PDB entry 6REF | electron microscopy, 3.30 A resolution | chains 2 and 4 of the 31 polymer chains in the assembly

== Chain 2 ==
Protein: ASA-2: Polytomella F-ATP synthase associated subunit 2
Source organism: Polytomella sp. Pringsheim 198.80
Notes: engineered mutation(s): P165F, N167S
Amino-acid sequence (441 residues; numbered 5 to 445; the number before each row is that of its first residue):
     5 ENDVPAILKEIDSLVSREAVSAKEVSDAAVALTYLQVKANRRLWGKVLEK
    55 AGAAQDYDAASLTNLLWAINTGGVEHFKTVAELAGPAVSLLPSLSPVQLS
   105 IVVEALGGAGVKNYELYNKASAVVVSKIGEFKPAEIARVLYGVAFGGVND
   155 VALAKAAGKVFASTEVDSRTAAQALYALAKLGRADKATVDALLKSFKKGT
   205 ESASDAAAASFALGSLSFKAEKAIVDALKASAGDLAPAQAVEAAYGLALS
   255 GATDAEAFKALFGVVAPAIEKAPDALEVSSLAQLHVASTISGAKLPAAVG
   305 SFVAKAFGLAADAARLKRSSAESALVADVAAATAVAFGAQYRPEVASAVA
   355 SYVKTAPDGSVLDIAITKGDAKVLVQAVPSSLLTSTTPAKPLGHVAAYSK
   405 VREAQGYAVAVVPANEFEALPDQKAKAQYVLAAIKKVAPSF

== Chain 4 ==
Protein: Mitochondrial ATP synthase associated protein ASA4
Source organism: Polytomella sp. Pringsheim 198.80
Reference sequence: D7NIZ2 (D7NIZ2_9CHLO); residues 1-294 here = UniProt positions 1-294
Amino-acid sequence (294 residues; row label = number of the first residue in the row):
     1 ATEPAVSKKEVLYFLSSKDAESSTAVKSYLKSLYAGAQVEATETDASELI
    51 AQLEKKYLSAQVVEPGVHNIALPLGESGSAPVKRYAAELFNLGAQAGFEC
   101 PFIEVSKKFGQETATSETVKDVLNKTKSYVSADYNAALNEVLSSVEAEIN
   151 GPVLFDGKTEGFKKFAAKAKAVAVSRGLPADTILAYCAGSANEDAADKVS
   201 KEFFTWFESAYTADAAAEVKAIEAEAASILDRHLAKPVAQIRKEQASAYA
   251 SLLKRAETAKGAKWAEKYLEDVKAVQWFDASVAEAPASGPKVAA
Disordered / not traced: 1-4

== Interface between chain 2 and chain 4 ==
Pairs across the interface - 76 pairs, chain 2 then chain 4:
  F81(2) - A87(4)  hydrophobic
  F81(2) - E88(4)
  F81(2) - N91(4)
  K82(2) - A71(4)
  K82(2) - R84(4)
  A85(2) - R84(4)
  E86(2) - P81(4)
  E86(2) - R84(4)  salt bridge
  G89(2) - A80(4)
  K116(2) - A87(4)
  K116(2) - F90(4)
  K116(2) - Y211(4)
  N117(2) - K83(4)  hydrogen bond
  N117(2) - E208(4)
  Y118(2) - F204(4)  hydrophobic
  Y118(2) - E208(4)  hydrogen bond (backbone-side chain)
  Y118(2) - Y211(4)
  E119(2) - K83(4)  salt bridge
  E119(2) - E208(4)  hydrogen bond (backbone-side chain)
  N122(2) - K201(4)
  N122(2) - T205(4)
  S125(2) - K201(4)  hydrogen bond
  N153(2) - D197(4)
  D154(2) - D197(4)
  D154(2) - K201(4)  salt bridge
  V155(2) - E193(4)
  V155(2) - D194(4)
  V155(2) - D197(4)  hydrogen bond (backbone-side chain)
  A156(2) - D197(4)  hydrogen bond (backbone-side chain)
  K159(2) - E193(4)  salt bridge
  K159(2) - D194(4)  salt bridge
  R187(2) - E193(4)  salt bridge
  I273(2) - Y34(4)  hydrophobic
  E274(2) - Y34(4)
  P277(2) - L30(4)
  P277(2) - Y34(4)  hydrophobic
  D278(2) - K27(4)
  D278(2) - L30(4)
  D278(2) - K31(4)
  E281(2) - L15(4)
  E281(2) - K18(4)  salt bridge
  V282(2) - L15(4)  hydrophobic
  A302(2) - Y34(4)
  V303(2) - Y34(4)
  F306(2) - L30(4)
  F306(2) - Y34(4)  hydrophobic
  K309(2) - L33(4)  hydrogen bond (side chain-backbone)
  K309(2) - A37(4)  hydrogen bond (side chain-backbone)
  K309(2) - V39(4)
  L313(2) - K8(4)
  L313(2) - L12(4)
  L313(2) - L15(4)
  L313(2) - Y29(4)  hydrophobic
  L313(2) - V39(4)  hydrophobic
  D316(2) - K8(4)  salt bridge
  D316(2) - L12(4)
  D316(2) - T42(4)  hydrogen bond
  A317(2) - L12(4)
  A317(2) - L15(4)  hydrophobic
  L320(2) - K9(4)
  L320(2) - L12(4)  hydrophobic
  L320(2) - Y13(4)  hydrophobic
  K321(2) - Y13(4)  hydrogen bond (side chain-backbone)
  K321(2) - S16(4)
  K321(2) - Q95(4)  hydrogen bond (side chain-backbone)
  R322(2) - E99(4)
  S323(2) - E99(4)
  S324(2) - E99(4)
  S324(2) - K107(4)  hydrogen bond
  V357(2) - T44(4)
  T359(2) - T44(4)
  D362(2) - V39(4)
  G363(2) - A41(4)
  G363(2) - T42(4)
  V365(2) - T42(4)
  V365(2) - T44(4)
Other interface residues (no listed pair), chain 2 (44 interface residues in all): A88, S389, T390, T391
Other interface residues (no listed pair), chain 4 (42 interface residues in all): S17, Q38, E40, G97

== Overview ==
44 residues of chain 2 and 42 residues of chain 4 are in contact, with 12 hydrogen bonds and 8 salt bridges.
Polar contacts include E86(2)-R84(4), E119(2)-K83(4) and D154(2)-K201(4).
Here chain 2 is ASA-2: Polytomella F-ATP synthase associated subunit 2 and chain 4 is Mitochondrial ATP
synthase associated protein ASA4, both from Polytomella sp. Pringsheim 198.80. Entry 6REF (Cryo-EM structure
of Polytomella F-ATP synthase, Rotary substate 3B, monomer-masked refinement) was determined by electron
microscopy, deposited together with 6RD4, 6RD5, 6RD6, 6RD7, 6RD8, 6RD9 and 46 further entries.
